Entry 4CPB (X-ray diffraction, 1.57 A resolution); this record covers chains A and C of the 4 polymer chains in the assembly.

== Chain A (and C) ==
Protein: Pa-I galactophilic lectin
From: Pseudomonas aeruginosa
Notes: chain C of this document is another copy of the same molecule, construct and numbering; everything in this record applies to it too
UniProtKB: Q05097 (Q05097_PSEAE); residues 1-121 here correspond to UniProt positions 2-122 (UniProt number = residue number + 1)
Chain sequence (121 residues; row label = number of the first residue in the row):
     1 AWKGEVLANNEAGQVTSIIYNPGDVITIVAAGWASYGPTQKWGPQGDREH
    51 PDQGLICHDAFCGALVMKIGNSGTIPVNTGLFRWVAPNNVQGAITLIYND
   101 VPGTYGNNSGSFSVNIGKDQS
Modified positions: Trp33 (2-hydroxy-tryptophan; TRO); Cys57 (cysteinesulfonic acid; OCS)
Ion coordination: Ca2+: Tyr36, Asp100, Thr104, Asn107, Asn108 (together with beta-D-galactopyranose)
Residues lining bound ligands: CN8 / beta-D-galactopyranose: Tyr36, Gly37, Pro38, His50, Pro51, Gln53, Cys62, Asp100, Val101, Thr104, Asn107, Asn108

== Interface between chain A and chain C ==
Contacting residue pairs - 7 pairs, chain A then chain C:
  Arg83(A) with Gln120(C); Ser121(C), hydrogen bond (side chain-backbone)
  Asp119(A) with Gln120(C)
  Gln120(A) with Arg83(C); Asp119(C); Gln120(C), hydrogen bond (backbone-side chain)
  Ser121(A) with Arg83(C), hydrogen bond (backbone-side chain)

== Summary ==
The chain A/chain C interface involves 4 residues from each chain, with 3 hydrogen bonds. Polar pairs include
Arg83(A)-Ser121(C) and Gln120(A)-Gln120(C). Ligands of chain A: CN8 / beta-D-galactopyranose. Tyr36(A),
Asp100(A), Thr104(A), Asn107(A) and Asn108(A) form the Ca2+ site.
Chain A and chain C are both Pa-I galactophilic lectin (Pseudomonas aeruginosa); the structure, Crystal
structure of leca in complex with a divalent galactoside at 1. 57 angstrom in magnesium, was determined by
X-ray diffraction (same publication as 4CP9).
